PDB entry 3EZ7 | X-ray diffraction, 2.92 A resolution | chain A

# Chain A
Name: Plasmid partition protein A
From: Escherichia coli
UniProt: P07620 (PARA_ECOLX); residues 1-398 here = UniProt positions 1-398
Amino-acid sequence (398 residues; each row starts with the number of its first residue):
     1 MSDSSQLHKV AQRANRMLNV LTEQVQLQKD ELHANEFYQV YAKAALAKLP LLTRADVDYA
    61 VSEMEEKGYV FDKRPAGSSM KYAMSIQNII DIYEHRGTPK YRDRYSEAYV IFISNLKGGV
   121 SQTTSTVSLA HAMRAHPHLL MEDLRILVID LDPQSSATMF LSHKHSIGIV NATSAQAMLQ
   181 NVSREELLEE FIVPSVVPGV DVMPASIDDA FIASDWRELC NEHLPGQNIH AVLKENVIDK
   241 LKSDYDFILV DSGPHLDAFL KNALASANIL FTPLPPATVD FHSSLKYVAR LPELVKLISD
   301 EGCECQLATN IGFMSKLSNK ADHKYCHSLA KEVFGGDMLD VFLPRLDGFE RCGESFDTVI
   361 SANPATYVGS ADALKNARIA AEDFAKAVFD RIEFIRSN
Not modelled in the structure: 1-3, 159-171
Sequence notes: conflict D56 (Asn in P07620), T98 (Val in P07620), T124 (Val in P07620); engineered mutation Q122 (Lys in P07620)
From the paper describing this entry:
  - self-association interface (contacts with another copy of this molecule): L7, V10, A11, R13, A14, M17, L18, L21, L270, A277, T278, F281, H282, L285, K286, A289, L291, P292, Y325, L329, V333, F334
  - interface hot spots (mutagenesis) - A14S: abolished binding to Plasmid partition protein A (chain A)
  - interface hot spots (mutagenesis) - A11S: decreased binding to Plasmid partition protein A (chain A)
  - mutagenesis - K375A/R378A: abolished binding to 150-bp parOP operator region
  - mutagenesis - R351A (5-fold), S370A: decreased binding to parOP

# In short
From the paper: R351A and S370A reduce binding to parOP; a self-association interface involving L7, V10 and
A11 among others; 5 substitutions were tested in all.
Chain A is Plasmid partition protein A (Escherichia coli); the structure, Partition Protein Apo form in space
group I4122, was determined by X-ray diffraction together with 3EZ2, 3EZ9 and 3EZF from the same study.
